9K42 - chains G and J of the 10 polymer chains in the assembly; structure by electron microscopy, 3.14 A resolution.

# Chain G
Molecule: Histone H2A.6
From: Arabidopsis thaliana
UniProtKB: Q9LD28 (H2A6_ARATH); residues 0-129 here correspond to UniProt positions 1-130 (UniProt number = residue number + 1)
Chain sequence (130 residues; row label = number of the first residue in the row; numbering starts at 0):
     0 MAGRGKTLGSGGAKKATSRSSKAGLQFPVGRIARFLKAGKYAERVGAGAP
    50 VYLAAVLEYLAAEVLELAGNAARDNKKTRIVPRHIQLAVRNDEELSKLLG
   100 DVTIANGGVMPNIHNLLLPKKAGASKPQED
Unresolved in the structure: 0-14, 119-129

# Chain J
Molecule: Widom 601 DNA
Sequence (147 nucleotides; row label = number of the first residue in the row; numbers below 1 keep their minus sign (DA-73 is residue -73)):
   -73 ACAGGATGTATATATCTGACACGTGCCTGGAGACTAGGGAGTAATCCCCT
   -23 TGGCGGTTAAAACGCGGGGGACAGCGCGTACGTGCGTTTAAGCGGTGCTA
    27 GAGCTGTCTACGACCAATTGAGCGGCCTCGGCACCGGGATTCTCCAG
Unresolved in the structure: -73, 73

# Chain G / chain J interface
Pairs across the interface (13):
  Ala15(G) - DA-43(J)  phosphate contact
  Ala15(G) - DG-42(J)  phosphate contact
  Thr16(G) - DA-43(J)  phosphate contact
  Thr16(G) - DG-42(J)  hydrogen bond to the phosphate
  Ser17(G) - DA-43(J)  phosphate contact
  Arg18(G) - DA-43(J)  salt bridge to the phosphate
  Gly29(G) - DG-44(J)  sugar contact
  Arg30(G) - DG-44(J)  salt bridge to the phosphate
  Arg33(G) - DG-45(J)  sugar contact
  Arg33(G) - DG-44(J)  salt bridge to the phosphate
  Arg43(G) - DG-35(J)  sugar contact
  Arg78(G) - DC-54(J)  hydrogen bond to the phosphate
  Arg78(G) - DA-53(J)  salt bridge to the phosphate
Also at the interface, not in a pair above, chain G (10 interface residues in all): Ser19
Also at the interface, not in a pair above, chain J (8 interface residues in all): DG-37

# Overview
10 residues of chain G face 8 of chain J across their interface, with 2 hydrogen bonds and 4 salt bridges.
Among the polar pairs are Thr16(G)-DG-42(J), Arg78(G)-DC-54(J) and Arg18(G)-DA-43(J).
Here chain G is Histone H2A.6 (Arabidopsis thaliana) and chain J is Widom 601 DNA. Entry 9K42 (Cryo-EM
structure of Arabidopsis thaliana H2A-nucleosome with 147bp Widom 601 DNA (C2 symmetry)) was determined by
electron microscopy together with 9K40 and 9K41 from the same study.
